PDB entry 8QXT | electron microscopy, 2.90 A resolution | chains H and I of the 21 polymer chains in the assembly

== Chain H (and I) ==
Protein: Chaperonin GroEL
Source organism: Escherichia coli BL21(DE3)
Notes: EC 5.6.1.7; chain I of this document is another copy of the same molecule, construct and numbering; everything in this record applies to it too
Reference sequence: P0A6F5 (CH60_ECOLI); residue numbers follow UniProt; this construct covers 2-548
Chain sequence (547 residues; numbered 2 to 548; the number before each row is that of its first residue):
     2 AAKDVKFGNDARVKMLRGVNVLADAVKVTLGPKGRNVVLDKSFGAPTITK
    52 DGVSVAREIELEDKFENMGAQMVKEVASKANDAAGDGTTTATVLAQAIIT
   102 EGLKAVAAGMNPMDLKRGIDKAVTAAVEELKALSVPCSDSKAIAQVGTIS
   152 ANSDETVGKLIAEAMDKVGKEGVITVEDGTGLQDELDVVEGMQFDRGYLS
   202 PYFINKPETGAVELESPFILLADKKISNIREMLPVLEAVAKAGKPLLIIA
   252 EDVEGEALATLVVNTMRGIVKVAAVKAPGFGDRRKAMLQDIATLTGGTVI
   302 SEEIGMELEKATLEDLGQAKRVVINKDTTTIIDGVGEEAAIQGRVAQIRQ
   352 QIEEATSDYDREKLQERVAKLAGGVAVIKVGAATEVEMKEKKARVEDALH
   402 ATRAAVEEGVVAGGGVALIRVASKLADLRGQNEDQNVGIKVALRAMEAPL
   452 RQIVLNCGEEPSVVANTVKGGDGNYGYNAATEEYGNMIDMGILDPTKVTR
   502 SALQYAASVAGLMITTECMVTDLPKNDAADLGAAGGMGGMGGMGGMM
Unresolved in the structure: 527-548
Bound ions: K+: Thr30, Gly32, Lys51 (together with ADP); Mg2+: Asp87 (together with ADP)
Small-molecule neighbours: ADP (adenosine-5'-diphosphate): Thr30, Leu31, Gly32, Pro33, Asp87, Gly88, Thr89, Thr90, Thr91, Gly414, Gly415, Gly416, Ile454, Tyr478, Asn479, Ala480, Ala481, Ile493, Asp495

== Chain H / chain I interface ==
Residue-residue contacts (46):
  Ala2(H) - Glu61(I)
  Ala3(H) - Glu61(I)
  Ala3(H) - Leu62(I)
  Ala3(H) - Glu63(I)
  Lys4(H) - Glu59(I)  hydrogen bond (side chain-backbone)
  Lys4(H) - Glu61(I)  hydrogen bond (backbone-backbone)
  Phe8(H) - Asp25(I)
  Phe8(H) - Ala26(I)
  Met69(H) - Val39(I)  hydrophobic
  Met69(H) - Asp41(I)
  Met73(H) - Val39(I)  hydrophobic
  Met73(H) - Ile49(I)  hydrophobic
  Glu76(H) - Ala46(I)
  Asn112(H) - Gly459(I)
  Met114(H) - Arg36(I)
  Met114(H) - Cys458(I)
  Asn229(H) - Gly244(I)
  Asn229(H) - Ile270(I)
  Glu257(H) - Arg268(I)
  Glu257(H) - Gly269(I)
  Phe281(H) - Thr181(I)
  Phe281(H) - Ala383(I)
  Phe281(H) - Ala384(I)
  Phe281(H) - Thr385(I)
  Phe281(H) - Glu386(I)
  Gly282(H) - Thr181(I)
  Asp283(H) - Thr181(I)  hydrogen bond
  Tyr360(H) - Leu183(I)  hydrophobic
  Tyr360(H) - Ala384(I)
  Leu513(H) - Asn37(I)
  Thr516(H) - Arg36(I)
  Thr516(H) - Asn37(I)  hydrogen bond
  Thr517(H) - Asn37(I)
  Thr517(H) - Val39(I)
  Glu518(H) - Arg36(I)  salt bridge
  Glu518(H) - Asn37(I)  hydrogen bond (backbone-backbone)
  Cys519(H) - Asn37(I)
  Cys519(H) - Val38(I)
  Cys519(H) - Val39(I)  hydrogen bond (backbone-backbone)
  Met520(H) - Val39(I)
  Val521(H) - Val39(I)  hydrogen bond (backbone-backbone)
  Val521(H) - Leu40(I)
  Val521(H) - Asp41(I)  hydrogen bond (backbone-backbone)
  Val521(H) - Glu59(I)
  Thr522(H) - Asp41(I)  hydrogen bond
  Leu524(H) - Glu63(I)
Interface residues without a listed pair, chain H (32 interface residues in all): Gln72, Pro113, Arg118, Glu255, Arg284, Asp361, Lys364, Asp523
Interface residues without a listed pair, chain I (34 interface residues in all): Val22, Val29, Gly45, Pro47, Gly182, Lys272, Asn457, Glu483

== Overview ==
32 residues of chain H face 34 of chain I across their interface, with 9 hydrogen bonds and 1 salt bridge.
Polar contacts include Glu518(H)-Arg36(I), Lys4(H)-Glu59(I) and Asp283(H)-Thr181(I). Bound to chain H: ADP.
Thr30(H), Gly32(H) and Lys51(H) form the K+ site.
Both chains are Chaperonin GroEL (Escherichia coli BL21(DE3)). Entry 8QXT (CryoEM structure of a
GroEL14-GroES7 complex in presence of ADP-BeFx with narrow GroEL7 trans ring conformation) was determined by
electron microscopy (same publication as 8P4M, 8P4N, 8P4O, 8P4R, 8QXS, 8QXU and 8QXV).
